2WBY - chains A and D of the 3 polymer chains in the assembly; structure by X-ray diffraction, 2.60 A resolution.

[Chain A]
Molecule: Insulin-degrading enzyme
Source organism: Homo sapiens
Notes: EC 3.4.24.56
Reference sequence: P14735 (IDE_HUMAN); residues 42-1019 here = UniProt positions 42-1019
Amino-acid sequence (990 residues; row label = number of the first residue in the row):
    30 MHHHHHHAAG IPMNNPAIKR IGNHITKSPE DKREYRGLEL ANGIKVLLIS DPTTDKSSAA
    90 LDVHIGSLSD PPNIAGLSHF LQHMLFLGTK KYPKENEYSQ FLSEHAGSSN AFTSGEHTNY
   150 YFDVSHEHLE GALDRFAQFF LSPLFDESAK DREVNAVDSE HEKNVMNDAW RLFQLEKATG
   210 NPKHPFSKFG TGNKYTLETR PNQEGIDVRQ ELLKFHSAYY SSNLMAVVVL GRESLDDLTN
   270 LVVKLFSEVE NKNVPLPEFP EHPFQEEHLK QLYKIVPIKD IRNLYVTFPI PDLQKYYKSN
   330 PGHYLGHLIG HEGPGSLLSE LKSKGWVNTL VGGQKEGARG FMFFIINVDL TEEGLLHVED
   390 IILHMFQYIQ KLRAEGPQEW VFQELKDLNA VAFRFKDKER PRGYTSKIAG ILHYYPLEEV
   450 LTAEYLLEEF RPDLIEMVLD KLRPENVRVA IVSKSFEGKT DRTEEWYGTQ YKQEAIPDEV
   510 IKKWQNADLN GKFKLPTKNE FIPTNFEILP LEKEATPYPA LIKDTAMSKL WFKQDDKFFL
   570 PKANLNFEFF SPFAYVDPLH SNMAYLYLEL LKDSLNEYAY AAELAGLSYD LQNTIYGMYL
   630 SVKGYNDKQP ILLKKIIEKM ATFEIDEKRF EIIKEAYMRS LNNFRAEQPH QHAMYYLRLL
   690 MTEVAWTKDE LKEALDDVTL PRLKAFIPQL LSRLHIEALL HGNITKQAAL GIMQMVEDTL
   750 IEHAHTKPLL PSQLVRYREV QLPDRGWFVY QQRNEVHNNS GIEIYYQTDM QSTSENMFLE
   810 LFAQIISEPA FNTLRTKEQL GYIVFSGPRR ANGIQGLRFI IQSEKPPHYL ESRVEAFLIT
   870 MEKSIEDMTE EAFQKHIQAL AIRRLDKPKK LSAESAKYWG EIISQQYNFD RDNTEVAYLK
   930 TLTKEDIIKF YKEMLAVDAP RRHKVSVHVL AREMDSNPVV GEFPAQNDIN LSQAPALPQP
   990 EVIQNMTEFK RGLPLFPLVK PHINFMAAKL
Unresolved in the structure: 30-41, 966-978, 1013-1019
Sequence notes: engineered mutation Leu110 (Cys in P14735), Gln111 (Glu in P14735), Ser171 (Cys in P14735), Ala178 (Cys in P14735), Val257 (Cys in P14735), Leu414 (Cys in P14735), Asn573 (Cys in P14735), Ser590 (Cys in P14735), Ser789 (Cys in P14735), Ala812 (Cys in P14735), Ala819 (Cys in P14735), Ser904 (Cys in P14735), Asn966 (Cys in P14735), Ala974 (Cys in P14735)
Swiss-Prot annotation at these positions:
  - motif: Glu853 to Tyr858 (SlyX motif)
  - binding site (Zn(2+)): His108, His112, Glu189
  - binding site (substrate): His336 to Gly342, Leu359 to Gln363
  - binding site (ATP): Arg429, Asp895 to Ser901
  - modified residue (N6-succinyllysine): Lys192, Lys697
  - mutagenesis: Ser132 (S132C: Increases catalytic rate towards INS and amyloid; when associated with C-817), Asn184 (N184C: Increases catalytic rate towards INS and amyloid; when associated with C-828), Pro286 (P286G: Reduced enzyme activity), Gly366 to Gly369 (Reduced enzyme activity), Asp426 (D426C: Increases catalytic rate towards INS and amyloid; when associated with C-899), Tyr496 (Y496A: Strongly reduced enzyme activity), Phe530 (F530A: Strongly increased enzyme activity), Arg767 (R767A: Decreases dimerization. No effect on degradation of ANP. Retains the ability to degrade an aberrant form of ANP, when in the presence of both ANP and the aberrant ANP), Glu817 (E817C: Increases catalytic rate towards INS and amyloid; when associated with C-132), Gln828 (Q828C: Increases catalytic rate towards INS and amyloid; when associated with C-184), Tyr831 (Y831F: No effect on catalytic activity), Lys899 (K899C: Increases catalytic rate towards INS and amyloid; when associated with C-426)
Ion coordination: Zn2+: His108, His112
What the authors report for this chain:
  - mutagenesis - E111Q: abolished catalytic activity on insulin (proposed by the authors, not directly observed)

[Chain D]
Molecule: Insulin B chain
Reference sequence: P01308 (INS_HUMAN); residues 1-19 here correspond to UniProt positions 25-43 (UniProt number = residue number + 24)
Amino-acid sequence (19 residues; each row starts with the number of its first residue):
     1 FVNQHLCGSH LVEALYLVC
Unresolved in the structure: 19
What the authors report for this chain:
  - conformationally variable residues: Phe1

[Interface between chain A and chain D]
Residue-residue contacts - 29 pairs, chain A then chain D:
  His108(A) - Phe1(D)  hydrogen bond (side chain-backbone)
  His108(A) - Val2(D)
  Gln111(A) - Phe1(D)  hydrogen bond (side chain-backbone)
  His112(A) - Phe1(D)  hydrogen bond (side chain-backbone)
  Ala140(A) - Phe1(D)
  Phe141(A) - Phe1(D)
  Thr142(A) - Phe1(D)  hydrogen bond (backbone-backbone)
  Thr142(A) - Val2(D)
  Glu189(A) - Phe1(D)  hydrogen bond (side chain-backbone)
  Glu189(A) - Val2(D)  hydrogen bond (side chain-backbone)
  Asn196(A) - Glu13(D)
  Ala198(A) - Gln4(D)
  Ala198(A) - His10(D)
  Ala198(A) - Glu13(D)
  Trp199(A) - Val2(D)  hydrophobic
  Trp199(A) - Asn3(D)
  Trp199(A) - Gln4(D)
  Phe202(A) - Gln4(D)
  Phe202(A) - His5(D)
  Thr220(A) - Val2(D)
  Lys308(A) - Glu13(D)  salt bridge
  Tyr314(A) - His10(D)  hydrogen bond
  Val360(A) - Gly8(D)
  Lys364(A) - His5(D)
  Glu365(A) - His5(D)  hydrogen bond (backbone-side chain)
  Gln677(A) - Leu17(D)
  His679(A) - Leu17(D)
  Gln680(A) - Leu17(D)
  Tyr831(A) - Phe1(D)
Interface residues without a listed pair, chain A (28 interface residues in all): Asn139, Asn193, Asp197, Leu201, Asn312, Ile374, Asn376
Interface residues without a listed pair, chain D (12 interface residues in all): Cys7, Ser9, Tyr16
The authors on this interface:
  - interface residues, chain D: Phe1(D), Val2(D)

[Overview]
28 residues of chain A and 12 residues of chain D are in contact, with 8 hydrogen bonds and 1 salt bridge.
Polar contacts include Lys308(A)-Glu13(D), His108(A)-Phe1(D) and Gln111(A)-Phe1(D). From the paper: E111Q of
chain A abolishes catalytic activity on insulin; interface residues Phe1(D) and Val2(D).
Here chain A is Insulin-degrading enzyme (Homo sapiens) and chain D is Insulin B chain. Entry 2WBY (Crystal
structure of human insulin-degrading enzyme in complex with insulin) was determined by X-ray diffraction (same
publication as 2WC0).
